Entry 2H3X (X-ray diffraction, 2.50 A resolution); this record covers chains B and C of the 6 polymer chains in the assembly.

# Chain B
Protein: Aromatic Amine Dehydrogenase
Source organism: Alcaligenes faecalis
Notes: EC 1.4.99.4
UniProt: P84887 (AAUA_ALCFA); residues 1-135 here correspond to UniProt positions 48-182 (UniProt number = residue number + 47)
Sequence (135 residues; row label = number of the first residue in the row):
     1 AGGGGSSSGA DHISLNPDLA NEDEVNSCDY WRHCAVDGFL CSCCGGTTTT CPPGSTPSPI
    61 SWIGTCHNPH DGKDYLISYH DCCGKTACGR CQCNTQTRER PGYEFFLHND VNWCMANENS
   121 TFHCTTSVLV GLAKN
Disordered / not traced: 1-9, 135
Disulfide bonds: Cys28-Cys93, Cys34-Cys66, Cys41-Cys124, Cys43-Cys91, Cys44-Cys88, Cys51-Cys82, Cys83-Cys114
Glycans and other covalent adducts: covalent link Trp62-Trp113
Modified / non-standard residues: Trp62 (2-amino-3-(6,7-dioxo-6,7-dihydro-1H-indol-3-yl)-propionic acid; TRQ)

# Chain C
Protein: Azurin
Source organism: Alcaligenes faecalis
UniProt: P00281 (AZUR_ALCFA); residues 2-129 here correspond to UniProt positions 1-128 (UniProt number = residue number - 1)
Sequence (128 residues; row label = number of the first residue in the row):
     2 ACDVSIEGND SMQFNTKSIV VDKTCKEFTI NLKHTGKLPK AAMGHNVVVS KKSDESAVAT
    62 DGMKAGLNND YVKAGDERVI AHTSVIGGGE TDSVTFDVSK LKEGEDYAFF CSFPGHWSIM
   122 KGTIELGS
Disulfide bonds: Cys3-Cys26
Metal / ion sites: Cu ion: His46, Cys112, His117

# Chain B / chain C interface
Pairs across the interface (9):
  Pro59(B) - Asp11(C)
  Pro59(B) - Ser12(C)  hydrogen bond (backbone-side chain)
  Ile60(B) - Asp11(C)
  Ile60(B) - Met44(C)  hydrophobic
  Ile63(B) - Ile120(C)  hydrophobic
  Phe106(B) - Met13(C)  hydrophobic
  Phe106(B) - Pro115(C)
  Phe106(B) - Gly116(C)
  Phe106(B) - His117(C)
Other interface residues (no listed pair), chain C (9 interface residues in all): Leu39

# Summary
Chain B and chain C form an interface of 4 and 9 residues respectively, with 1 hydrogen bond. Its one
hydrogen-bonded contact is Pro59(B)-Ser12(C). His46(C), Cys112(C) and His117(C) coordinate a Cu ion ion.
Here chain B is Aromatic Amine Dehydrogenase and chain C is Azurin, both from Alcaligenes faecalis. Entry 2H3X
(Crystal Structure of an Electron Transfer Complex Between Aromatic Amine Dehydrogenase and Azurin from
Alcaligenes Faecalis ...) was determined by X-ray diffraction, deposited together with 2H47 and 2IAA.
